PDB entry 6Z16 | electron microscopy, 2.98 A resolution | chains f and g of the 14 polymer chains in the assembly

[Chain f]
Molecule: Multisubunit Na+/H+ antiporter, F subunit
Source organism: Anoxybacillus flavithermus (strain DSM 21510 / WK1)
Reference sequence: B7GL96 (B7GL96_ANOFW); numbering as in UniProt (aligned over 1-91)
Chain sequence (91 residues; row label = number of the first residue in the row):
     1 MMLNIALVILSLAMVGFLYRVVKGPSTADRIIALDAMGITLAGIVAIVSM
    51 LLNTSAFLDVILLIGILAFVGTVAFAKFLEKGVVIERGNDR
Disordered / not traced: 1, 90-91
Small-molecule neighbours:
  - phosphatidylethanolamine (PTY), molecule 1: Asn-4, Ile-5, Val-8, Ser-11, Ile-44
  - phosphatidylethanolamine (PTY), molecule 2: Met-14, Leu-18, Val-21, Val-22, Thr-27, Arg-30, Leu-34, Met-37, Leu-41, Phe-75
  - phosphatidylethanolamine (PTY), molecule 3: Val-15, Leu-18, Val-22, Arg-30
  - phosphatidylethanolamine (PTY), molecule 4: Val-70, Gly-71, Ala-74, Phe-75, Phe-78, Gly-82, Val-83, Val-84, Ile-85
From the paper describing this entry:
  - mutagenesis - D35L: abolished growth in response to high NaCl concentrations
  - mutagenesis - D35L: decreased stability

[Chain g]
Molecule: Multisubunit Na+/H+ antiporter, G subunit
Source organism: Anoxybacillus flavithermus (strain DSM 21510 / WK1)
Reference sequence: B7GIG3 (B7GIG3_ANOFW); residues 1-119 here = UniProt positions 1-119
Chain sequence (119 residues; row label = number of the first residue in the row):
     1 MSSNVGTIANALVVVLILLGAVLTLLSAVGAIRLPDVYTRSHAISKSTTL
    51 GIMCILLGAFLHFFIENNHFNSRLLLGIVFIFMTSPVAAHLISRAAYYAN
   101 VERWEGTVRDDLKQKAGGK
Disordered / not traced: 1-7, 112-119
From the paper describing this entry:
  - mutagenesis - S72W: unchanged catalytic activity

[Interface between chain f and chain g]
Pairs across the interface (56; chain f residue first):
  Met-2(f) with Leu-18(g)
  Ala-6(f) with Ile-17(g), hydrophobic; Ala-21(g), hydrophobic
  Ile-9(f) with Ala-21(g); Leu-25(g), hydrophobic
  Leu-10(f) with Thr-24(g)
  Ala-13(f) with Thr-24(g); Leu-25(g); Ala-28(g)
  Gly-16(f) with Ile-32(g)
  Phe-17(f) with Ser-27(g); Ala-28(g); Ala-31(g), hydrophobic; Ile-44(g), hydrophobic
  Arg-20(f) with Ala-31(g), hydrogen bond (side chain-backbone); Ile-32(g), hydrogen bond (side chain-backbone); Arg-40(g)
  Pro-25(f) with Arg-103(g)
  Ala-28(f) with Val-37(g), hydrophobic; Ile-92(g), hydrophobic; Ala-96(g), hydrophobic
  Asp-29(f) with Val-37(g); Arg-40(g), salt bridge
  Ile-31(f) with Ile-92(g), hydrophobic
  Ile-32(f) with Ser-41(g); Ile-44(g), hydrophobic; Ile-92(g), hydrophobic
  Asp-35(f) with Ala-88(g)
  Ala-36(f) with Ile-44(g), hydrophobic
  Ile-39(f) with Ile-52(g)
  Thr-40(f) with Thr-24(g)
  Gly-43(f) with Ile-52(g)
  Ser-49(f) with Phe-63(g)
  Met-50(f) with Ile-17(g), hydrophobic; Ala-59(g), hydrophobic; His-62(g); Phe-63(g), hydrophobic
  Asn-53(f) with Asn-67(g)
  Thr-54(f) with Phe-63(g)
  Ser-55(f) with Phe-63(g); Asn-71(g)
  Leu-58(f) with Leu-74(g), hydrophobic
  Asp-59(f) with Arg-73(g), salt bridge
  Ile-61(f) with Leu-56(g), hydrophobic
  Leu-62(f) with Gly-77(g)
  Gly-65(f) with Phe-80(g); Ile-81(g)
  Ile-66(f) with Phe-80(g), hydrophobic
  Phe-69(f) with Thr-84(g); Val-87(g), hydrophobic
  Thr-72(f) with Ala-88(g); Ile-92(g)
  Val-73(f) with Leu-91(g), hydrophobic
  Ala-76(f) with Leu-91(g), hydrophobic; Ile-92(g), hydrophobic
  Glu-80(f) with Tyr-98(g)
Also at the interface, not in a pair above, chain f (42 interface residues in all): Leu-3, Leu-12, Tyr-19, Ser-26, Ala-42, Ala-46, Ile-47, Leu-79
Also at the interface, not in a pair above, chain g (41 interface residues in all): Ile-8, Val-22, Thr-48, Ile-55, Leu-76, Ser-85, Ala-95, Val-101

[In short]
The interface between chain f and chain g involves 42 residues on one side and 41 on the other; the contacts
include 2 hydrogen bonds and 2 salt bridges. Polar pairs include Asp-29(f)/Arg-40(g), Asp-59(f)/Arg-73(g) and
Arg-20(f)/Ala-31(g). From the paper: D35L of chain f abolishes growth in response to high NaCl concentrations;
D35L of chain f reduces stability.
Chain f is Multisubunit Na+/H+ antiporter, F subunit and chain g is Multisubunit Na+/H+ antiporter, G subunit,
both from Anoxybacillus flavithermus (strain DSM 21510 / WK1); the structure, Structure of the Mrp antiporter
complex, was determined by electron microscopy.
